5XJ0 - chains D and E of the 9 polymer chains in the assembly; structure by X-ray diffraction, 4.00 A resolution (low resolution: residue-level contacts below are approximate; hydrogen-bond / salt-bridge calls are withheld).

[Chain D]
Molecule: DNA-directed RNA polymerase subunit beta'
From: Thermus thermophilus HB8
Notes: EC 2.7.7.6
UniProtKB: Q8RQE8 (RPOC_THET8); residue numbers follow UniProt; this construct covers 1-1524
Chain sequence (1524 residues; each row starts with the number of its first residue):
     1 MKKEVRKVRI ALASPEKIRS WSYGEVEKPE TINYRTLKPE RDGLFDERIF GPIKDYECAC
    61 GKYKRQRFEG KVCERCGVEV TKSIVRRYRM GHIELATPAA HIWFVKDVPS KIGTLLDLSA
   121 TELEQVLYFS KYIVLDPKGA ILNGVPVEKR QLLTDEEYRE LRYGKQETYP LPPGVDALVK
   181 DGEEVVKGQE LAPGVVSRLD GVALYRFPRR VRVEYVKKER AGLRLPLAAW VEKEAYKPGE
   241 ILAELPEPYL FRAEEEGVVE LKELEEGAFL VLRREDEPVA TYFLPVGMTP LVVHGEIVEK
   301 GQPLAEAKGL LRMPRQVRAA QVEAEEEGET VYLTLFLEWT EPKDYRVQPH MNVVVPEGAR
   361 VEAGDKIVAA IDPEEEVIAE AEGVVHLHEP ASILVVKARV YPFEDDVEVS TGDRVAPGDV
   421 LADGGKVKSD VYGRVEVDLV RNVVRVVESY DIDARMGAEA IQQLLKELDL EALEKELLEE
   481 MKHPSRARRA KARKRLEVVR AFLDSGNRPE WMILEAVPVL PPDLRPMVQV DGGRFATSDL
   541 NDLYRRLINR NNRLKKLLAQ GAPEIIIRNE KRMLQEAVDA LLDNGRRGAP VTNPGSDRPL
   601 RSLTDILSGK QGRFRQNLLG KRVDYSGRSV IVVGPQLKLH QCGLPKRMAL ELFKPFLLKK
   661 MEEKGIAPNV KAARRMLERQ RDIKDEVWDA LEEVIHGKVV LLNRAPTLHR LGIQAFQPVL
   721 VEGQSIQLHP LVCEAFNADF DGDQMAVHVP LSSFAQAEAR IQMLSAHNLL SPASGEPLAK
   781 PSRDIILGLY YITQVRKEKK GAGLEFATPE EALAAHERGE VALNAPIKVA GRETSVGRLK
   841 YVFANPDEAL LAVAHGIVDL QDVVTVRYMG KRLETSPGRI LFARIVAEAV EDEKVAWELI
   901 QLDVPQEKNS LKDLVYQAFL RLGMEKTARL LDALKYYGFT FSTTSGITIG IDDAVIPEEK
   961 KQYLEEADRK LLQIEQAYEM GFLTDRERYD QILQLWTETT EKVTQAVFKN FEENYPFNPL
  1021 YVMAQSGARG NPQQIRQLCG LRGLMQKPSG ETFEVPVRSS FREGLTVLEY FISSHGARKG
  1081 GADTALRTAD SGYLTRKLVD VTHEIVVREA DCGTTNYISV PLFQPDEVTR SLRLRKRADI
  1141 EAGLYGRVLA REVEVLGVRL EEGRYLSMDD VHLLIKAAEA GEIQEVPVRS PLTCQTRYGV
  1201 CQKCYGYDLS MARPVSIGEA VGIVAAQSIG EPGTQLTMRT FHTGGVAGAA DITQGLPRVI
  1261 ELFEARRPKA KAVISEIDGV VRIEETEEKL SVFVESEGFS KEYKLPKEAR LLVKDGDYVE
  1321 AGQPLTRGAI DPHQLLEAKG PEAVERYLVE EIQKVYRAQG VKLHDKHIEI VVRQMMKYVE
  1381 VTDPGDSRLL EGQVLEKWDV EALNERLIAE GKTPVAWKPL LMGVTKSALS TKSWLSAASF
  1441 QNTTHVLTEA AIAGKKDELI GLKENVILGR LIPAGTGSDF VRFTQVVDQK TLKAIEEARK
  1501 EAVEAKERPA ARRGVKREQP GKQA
Unresolved in the structure: 1, 56-81, 1239-1254, 1506-1524
Bound ions: Zn2+: Cys1112, Cys1194, Cys1201, Cys1204

[Chain E]
Molecule: DNA-directed RNA polymerase subunit omega
From: Thermus thermophilus HB8
Notes: EC 2.7.7.6
UniProtKB: Q8RQE7 (RPOZ_THET8); numbering as in UniProt (aligned over 1-99)
Chain sequence (99 residues; numbered 1 to 99; the number before each row is that of its first residue):
     1 MAEPGIDKLF GMVDSKYRLT VVVAKRAQQL LRHGFKNTVL EPEERPKMQT LEGLFDDPNA
    61 VTWAMKELLT GRLVFGENLV PEDRLQKEME RLYPVEREE
Unresolved in the structure: 1, 97-99

[How chain D and chain E interact]
Residue-residue contacts - 97 pairs, chain D then chain E:
  His640(D) with Ala2(E)
  Glu692(D) with Met48(E)
  Glu693(D) with Met48(E)
  His696(D) with Met48(E); Leu54(E); Asn59(E)
  Gly697(D) with Asn59(E)
  Lys698(D) with Asn59(E)
  Ser753(D) with Leu31(E); Val61(E)
  Phe754(D) with Ala24(E); Lys25(E); Gln28(E)
  Ala757(D) with Ala24(E)
  Glu758(D) with Thr20(E)
  Arg760(D) with Glu3(E); Asn59(E); Thr62(E)
  Ile761(D) with Phe10(E); Leu19(E); Thr20(E); Met65(E)
  Gln762(D) with Tyr17(E); Thr20(E)
  Leu764(D) with Glu3(E)
  Ala766(D) with Ala2(E)
  His767(D) with Ala2(E); Glu3(E); Ile6(E)
  Gly923(D) with Asp7(E)
  Met924(D) with Ile6(E); Asp7(E); Phe10(E)
  Glu925(D) with Ala2(E); Glu3(E); Pro4(E); Gly5(E); Asp7(E)
  Ala928(D) with Ala2(E)
  Leu1209(D) with Lys16(E)
  Met1211(D) with Phe10(E); Lys16(E)
  Arg1213(D) with Asp7(E); Phe10(E)
  Ser1216(D) with Ser15(E); Lys16(E); Tyr17(E)
  Ile1217(D) with Ser15(E); Tyr17(E)
  Gly1218(D) with Tyr17(E)
  Glu1219(D) with Tyr17(E)
  Gly1475(D) with Tyr17(E)
  Thr1476(D) with Val21(E)
  Phe1480(D) with Asp14(E); Arg18(E); Glu77(E)
  Val1481(D) with Ser15(E); Tyr17(E); Arg18(E); Val21(E)
  Arg1482(D) with Lys25(E)
  Phe1483(D) with Glu77(E)
  Thr1484(D) with Arg18(E); Val22(E); Lys25(E); Gly76(E); Glu77(E)
  Gln1485(D) with Val74(E); Phe75(E); Gly76(E); Asn78(E); Leu79(E); Val80(E); Glu82(E)
  Val1486(D) with Val22(E); Gln29(E); Val74(E); Phe75(E)
  Val1487(D) with Leu73(E); Val74(E)
  Asp1488(D) with Asn37(E); Val39(E); Leu73(E); Tyr93(E)
  Gln1489(D) with Arg72(E); Val74(E)
  Lys1490(D) with Thr38(E); Tyr93(E)
  Thr1491(D) with Leu92(E)
  Ala1494(D) with Glu88(E); Leu92(E)
  Ile1495(D) with Val80(E); Arg84(E); Glu88(E)
  Glu1497(D) with Glu88(E)
  Ala1498(D) with Arg84(E)
  Arg1499(D) with Arg84(E)
Also at the interface, not in a pair above, chain D (50 interface residues in all): Lys660, Glu663, Asp689, Ala1220
Also at the interface, not in a pair above, chain E (56 interface residues in all): Gly11, Val23, Arg26, Ala27, Lys36, Lys47, Thr50, Asp57, Pro58, Pro81, Leu85, Met89

[Summary]
The interface between chain D and chain E involves 50 residues on one side and 56 on the other. Cys1112(D),
Cys1194(D), Cys1201(D) and Cys1204(D) coordinate Zn2+.
Here chain D is DNA-directed RNA polymerase subunit beta' and chain E is DNA-directed RNA polymerase subunit
omega, both from Thermus thermophilus HB8. Entry 5XJ0 (T. thermophilus RNA polymerase holoenzyme bound with
gp39 and gp76) was determined by X-ray diffraction.
